Entry 9N69 (electron microscopy, 3.13 A resolution); this record covers chains A and H of the 8 polymer chains in the assembly.

Chain A:
Molecule: AAA family ATPase
Source organism: Escherichia coli
Notes: engineered mutation(s): N-terminal MWSHPQFEK, del native fMet
UniProtKB: A0AAD2V6K7 (A0AAD2V6K7_ECOLX); residue numbers follow UniProt; this construct covers 2-544
Chain sequence (552 residues; numbered -7 to 544; the number before each row is that of its first residue; numbers below 1 keep their minus sign (Met-7 is residue -7)):
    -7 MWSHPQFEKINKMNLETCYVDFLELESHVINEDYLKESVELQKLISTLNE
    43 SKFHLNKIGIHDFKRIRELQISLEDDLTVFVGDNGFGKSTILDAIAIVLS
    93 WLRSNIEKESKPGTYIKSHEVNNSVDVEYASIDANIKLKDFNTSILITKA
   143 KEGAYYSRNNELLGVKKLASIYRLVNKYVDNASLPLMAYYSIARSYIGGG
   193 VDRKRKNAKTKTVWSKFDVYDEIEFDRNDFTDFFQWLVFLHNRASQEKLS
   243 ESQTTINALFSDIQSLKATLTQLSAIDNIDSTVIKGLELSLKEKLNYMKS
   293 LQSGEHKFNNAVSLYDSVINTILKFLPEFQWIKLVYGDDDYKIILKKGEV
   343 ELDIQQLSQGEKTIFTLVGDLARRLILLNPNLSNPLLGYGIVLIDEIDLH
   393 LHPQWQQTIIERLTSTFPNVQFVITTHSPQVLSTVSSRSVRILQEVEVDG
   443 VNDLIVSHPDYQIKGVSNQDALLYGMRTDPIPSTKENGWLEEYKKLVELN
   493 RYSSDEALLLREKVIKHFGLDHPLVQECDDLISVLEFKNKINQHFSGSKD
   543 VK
Unresolved in the structure: -7 to 4, 196-201, 269-271, 539-544
Sequence notes: expression tag (-7 to 1); conflict Gly156 (Glu in A0AAD2V6K7)
Ligand contacts: ATP (adenosine-5'-triphosphate): Lys339, Leu344, Gln348, Ser350, Gln351
What the authors report for this chain:
  - binding site for Retron IA msDNA (chain H): Lys100, Lys103, Lys109, Asn151, Asn152
  - mutagenesis - R195E/K196E/R197E/K198E/K201E/K203E: decreased growth
  - self-association interface (contacts with another copy of this molecule): Gln454
  - catalytic residues: Asp387 (proposed by the authors, not directly observed)

Chain H:
Molecule: Retron IA msDNA
Source organism: Escherichia coli
Sequence (92 nucleotides; row label = number of the first residue in the row):
     1 TAAAGACAGCGAAAGACACAGATTTCTCCTTCGCATATCTGCCCCGGGCA
    51 GGGATGCGAAGGAGAAATCTGTGTCTTTCGCAACCCTAAACC
Unresolved in the structure: 1-8, 39-49

Chain A / chain H interface:
Pairs across the interface (10):
  Lys100(A) with DG73(H), phosphate contact
  Lys103(A) with DT72(H), salt bridge to the phosphate
  Tyr107(A) with DA14(H), sugar contact
  Asn151(A) with DA13(H), phosphate contact
  Asn152(A) with DA13(H), sugar contact; DA14(H), hydrogen bond to the phosphate
  Glu153(A) with DA13(H), phosphate contact
  Leu154(A) with DA13(H), hydrogen bond to the phosphate
  Leu155(A) with DA13(H), phosphate contact
  Lys158(A) with DA13(H), salt bridge to the phosphate

In short:
Chain A and chain H form an interface of 9 and 4 residues respectively, with 2 hydrogen bonds and 2 salt
bridges. Among the polar pairs are Asn152(A)-DA14(H), Leu154(A)-DA13(H) and Lys103(A)-DT72(H). Bound to chain
A: ATP. From the paper: the catalytic residue Asp387(A); R195E/K196E/R197E/K198E/K201E/K203E of chain A reduce
growth.
Here chain A is AAA family ATPase and chain H is Retron IA msDNA, both from Escherichia coli. Entry 9N69
(Structure of the retron IA complex with HNH nuclease in the "down" orientation) was determined by electron
microscopy, deposited together with 9N6B and 9N6C.
